4YHH - chains A and T of the 21 polymer chains in the assembly; structure by X-ray diffraction, 3.42 A resolution.

== Chain A ==
Molecule: 16S ribosomal RNA
Source organism: Thermus thermophilus HB8
Sequence (1507 nucleotides; numbered 3 to 1532 plus 19 insertion-coded residues; 42 numbers in that range are skipped by the numbering (no residue carries them; nothing is unmodelled there); the number before each row is that of its first residue; a row labelled like 190A-190L holds insertion residues (190A, then the next letters in order)):
     3 GUUGGAGAGU UUGAUCCUGG CUCAGGGUGA ACGCUGGCGG CGUGCCUAAG ACAUGCAAGU
    63 CGUGCGGG
    73 CCGCGGGGUU UU
    88 ACUCCG
    95 UGGUC
   101 AGCGGCGGAC GGGUGAGUAA CGCGUGGGU
  129A G
   130 ACCUACCCGG AAGAGGGGGA CAACCCGGGG AAACUCGGGC UAAUCCCCCA UGUGGACCCG
   190 C
190A-190L CCCUUGGGGUGU
   191 GUCCAAAGGG CUUU
   216 GCCCGCUUCC GGAUGGGCCC GCGUCCCAUC AGCUAGUUGG UGGGGUAAUG GCCCACCAAG
   276 GCGACGACGG GUAGCCGGUC UGAGAGGAUG GCCGGCCACA GGGGCACUGA GACACGGGCC
   336 CCACUCCUAC GGGAGGCAGC AGUUAGGAAU CUUCCGCAAU GGGCGCAAGC CUGACGGAGC
   396 GACGCCGCUU GGAGGAAGAA GCCCUUCGGG GUGUAAACUC CUGAA
   442 CCCGGGACGA AACCCCCGAC GA
   474 GGGGACUGAC GGUACCGGG
   494 GUAAUAGCGC CGGCCAACUC CGUGCCAGCA GCCGCGGUAA UACGGAGGGC GCGAGCGUUA
   554 CCCGGAUUCA CUGGGCGUAA AGGGCGUGUA GGCGGCCUGG GGCGUCCCAU GUGAAAGACC
   614 ACGGCUCAAC CGUGGGGGAG CGUGGGAUAC GCUCAGGCUA GACGGUGGGA GAGGGUGGUG
   674 GAAUUCCCGG AGUAGCGGUG AAAUGCGCAG AUACCGGGAG GAACGCCGAU GGCGAAGGCA
   734 GCCACCUGGU CCACCCGUGA CGCUGAGGCG CGAAAGCGUG GGGAGCAAAC CGGAUUAGAU
   794 ACCCGGGUAG UCCACGCCCU AAACGAUGCG CGCUAGGUCU CUGGGUCU
   848 CCUGGGGGCC GAAGCUAACG CGUUAAGCGC GCCGCCUGGG GAGUACGGCC GCAAGGCUGA
   908 AACUCAAAGG AAUUGACGGG GGCCCGCACA AGCGGUGGAG CAUGUGGUUU AAUUCGAAGC
   968 AACGCGAAGA ACCUUACCAG GCCUUGACAU GCUAGG
 1003A G
  1004 AACCCGGGUG AAAGCCUGGG GUGCCCC
1030A-1030D GCGA
  1031 GGGGAGCCCU AGCACAGGUG CUGCAUGGCC GUCGUCAGCU CGUGCCGUGA GGUGUUGGGU
  1091 UAAGUCCCGC AACGAGCGCA ACCCCCGCCG UUAGUUGCCA GCGGUUCGGC CGGGCACUCU
  1151 AACGGGACUG CCCGCGAAA
  1171 GCGGGAGGAA GGAGGGGACG ACGUCUGGUC AGCAUGGCCC UUACGGCCUG GGCGACACAC
  1231 GUGCUACAAU GCCCACUACA AAGCGAUGCC ACCCGGCAAC GGGGAGCUAA UCGCAAAAAG
  1291 GUGGGCCCAG UUCGGAUUGG GGUCUGCAAC CCGACCCCAU GAAGCCGGAA UCGCUAGUAA
  1351 UCGCGGAUCA G
 1361A C
  1362 CAUGCCGCGG UGAAUACGUU CCCGGGCCUU GUACACACCG CCCGUCACGC CAUGGGAGCG
  1422 GGCUCUACCC GAAGUCGCCG GG
  1446 AGCCUACGGG
  1459 CAGGCGCCGA GGGUAGGGCC CGUGACUGGG GCGAAGUCGU AACAAGGUAG CUGUACCGGA
  1519 AGGUGCGGCU GGAU
Bound ions: Mg2+ site 1 near G21 (its only coordinating residue here); Mg2+ site 2 near C48 (its only coordinating residue here); Mg2+ site 3 near A53 (its only coordinating residue here); Mg2+ site 4 near A195 (its only coordinating residue here); Mg2+ site 5 near G289 (its only coordinating residue here); Mg2+ site 6 near G297 (its only coordinating residue here); Mg2+ site 7: G299, G558; Mg2+ site 8: C307, C308; Mg2+ site 9 near A315 (its only coordinating residue here); Mg2+ site 10 near C352 (its only coordinating residue here); Mg2+ site 11: G450, A452; Mg2+ site 12: G506, A509, A510; 36 more Mg2+ sites not listed
Ligand contacts: tigecycline (T1C): U531, A965, G966, U1052, G1053, C1054, A1055, C1195, U1196, G1197, G1198
What the authors report for this chain:
  - binding site for tigecycline: C1054, C1195, G1198
  - Mg2+ coordination: G966, C1054
  - conformationally variable residues: C1054
  - binding site for Mg2+: G966

== Chain T ==
Protein: 30S ribosomal protein S20
Source organism: Thermus thermophilus HB8
UniProtKB: P80380 (RS20_THET8); residue numbers follow UniProt; this construct covers 8-106
Chain sequence (99 residues; numbered 8 to 106; the number before each row is that of its first residue):
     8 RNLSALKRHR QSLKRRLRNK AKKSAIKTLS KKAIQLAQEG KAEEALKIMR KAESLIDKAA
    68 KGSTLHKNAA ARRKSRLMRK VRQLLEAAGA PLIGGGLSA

== Interface between chain A and chain T ==
Contacting residue pairs (108; chain A residue first):
  G61(A) - Ser11(T)  hydrogen bond to the base
  G61(A) - Lys14(T)  base contact
  G102(A) - Leu10(T)  phosphate contact
  G102(A) - Arg17(T)  salt bridge to the phosphate
  C103(A) - Arg17(T)  salt bridge to the phosphate
  G104(A) - Lys14(T)  hydrogen bond to the base
  G104(A) - Gln18(T)  hydrogen bond to the phosphate
  G105(A) - Lys14(T)  base contact
  G105(A) - Arg22(T)  salt bridge to the phosphate
  G107(A) - Ser11(T)  base contact
  G107(A) - Arg15(T)  base contact
  G108(A) - Arg15(T)  base contact
  C131(A) - Asn75(T)  phosphate contact
  C132(A) - His73(T)  hydrogen bond to the phosphate
  C132(A) - Asn75(T)  hydrogen bond to the phosphate
  U133(A) - His73(T)  salt bridge to the phosphate
  C150(A) - Lys21(T)  hydrogen bond to the sugar
  C175(A) - Arg25(T)  sugar contact
  C176(A) - Lys29(T)  phosphate contact
  C177(A) - Lys65(T)  salt bridge to the phosphate
  C177(A) - Lys68(T)  salt bridge to the phosphate
  C178(A) - Lys65(T)  phosphate contact
  G184(A) - Lys74(T)  hydrogen bond to the sugar
  A185(A) - Lys74(T)  sugar contact
  A185(A) - Ala78(T)  sugar contact
  A185(A) - Lys81(T)  hydrogen bond to the base
  C186(A) - Ala78(T)  sugar contact
  C186(A) - Lys81(T)  hydrogen bond to the sugar
  C186(A) - Ser82(T)  hydrogen bond to the phosphate
  C186(A) - Met85(T)  hydrogen bond to the sugar
  C187(A) - Ser82(T)  hydrogen bond to the phosphate
  C187(A) - Met85(T)  sugar contact
  C187(A) - Arg86(T)  phosphate contact
  C187(A) - Arg89(T)  hydrogen bond to the sugar
  C187(A) - Leu104(T)  sugar contact
  C187(A) - Ser105(T)  hydrogen bond to the base
  C188(A) - Arg86(T)  phosphate contact
  C188(A) - Arg89(T)  sugar contact
  C188(A) - Ser105(T)  sugar contact
  C188(A) - Ala106(T)  hydrogen bond to the sugar
  U190L(A) - Ser105(T)  hydrogen bond to the base
  U190L(A) - Ala106(T)  base contact
  G191(A) - Met85(T)  base contact
  G191(A) - Gly101(T)  hydrogen bond to the sugar
  G191(A) - Gly102(T)  hydrogen bond to the sugar
  G191(A) - Gly103(T)  base contact
  G191(A) - Leu104(T)  sugar contact
  G191(A) - Ser105(T)  hydrogen bond to the base
  U192(A) - Arg57(T)  salt bridge to the phosphate
  U192(A) - Glu60(T)  hydrogen bond to the sugar
  U192(A) - Gly102(T)  sugar contact
  U192(A) - Gly103(T)  sugar contact
  C193(A) - Arg57(T)  salt bridge to the phosphate
  C193(A) - Glu60(T)  sugar contact
  C193(A) - Ser61(T)  hydrogen bond to the phosphate
  C193(A) - Asp64(T)  hydrogen bond to the sugar
  C194(A) - Ser61(T)  sugar contact
  C194(A) - Asp64(T)  sugar contact
  C194(A) - Lys65(T)  phosphate contact
  C194(A) - Lys68(T)  sugar contact
  A195(A) - Lys65(T)  phosphate contact
  A195(A) - Lys68(T)  salt bridge to the phosphate
  A196(A) - Lys68(T)  salt bridge to the phosphate
  C224(A) - Lys74(T)  salt bridge to the phosphate
  G259(A) - Arg83(T)  salt bridge to the phosphate
  G259(A) - Lys87(T)  salt bridge to the phosphate
  G260(A) - Arg79(T)  salt bridge to the phosphate
  G260(A) - Arg83(T)  salt bridge to the phosphate
  U261(A) - Lys30(T)  salt bridge to the phosphate
  U261(A) - Arg79(T)  salt bridge to the phosphate
  A262(A) - His73(T)  sugar contact
  A262(A) - Asn75(T)  hydrogen bond to the sugar
  A262(A) - Ala76(T)  phosphate contact
  A262(A) - Arg79(T)  salt bridge to the phosphate
  A263(A) - Asn75(T)  phosphate contact
  A263(A) - Arg79(T)  phosphate contact
  A321(A) - Arg23(T)  sugar contact
  C322(A) - Ser19(T)  base contact
  C322(A) - Arg23(T)  hydrogen bond to the sugar
  U323(A) - Arg15(T)  sugar contact
  U323(A) - Ser19(T)  hydrogen bond to the sugar
  U323(A) - Arg22(T)  phosphate contact
  U323(A) - Arg23(T)  phosphate contact
  U323(A) - Asn26(T)  hydrogen bond to the phosphate
  G324(A) - Arg22(T)  phosphate contact
  G324(A) - Asn26(T)  hydrogen bond to the phosphate
  G324(A) - Ser70(T)  hydrogen bond to the phosphate
  A325(A) - Ser70(T)  phosphate contact
  G331(A) - Asn9(T)  sugar contact
  G332(A) - Asn9(T)  hydrogen bond to the phosphate
  G332(A) - Ala12(T)  phosphate contact
  G332(A) - His16(T)  base contact
  G333(A) - His16(T)  hydrogen bond to the sugar
  U1436(A) - Arg23(T)  salt bridge to the phosphate
  G1438(A) - Lys34(T)  salt bridge to the phosphate
  G1438(A) - Lys38(T)  salt bridge to the phosphate
  C1439(A) - Lys38(T)  salt bridge to the phosphate
  G1441(A) - Thr35(T)  base contact
  G1453(A) - Leu36(T)  sugar contact
  G1453(A) - Lys58(T)  sugar contact
  G1454(A) - Thr35(T)  phosphate contact
  G1454(A) - Lys39(T)  salt bridge to the phosphate
  G1455(A) - Ala28(T)  phosphate contact
  G1455(A) - Ser31(T)  phosphate contact
  G1455(A) - Thr35(T)  hydrogen bond to the phosphate
  C1459(A) - Lys27(T)  phosphate contact
  C1459(A) - Ala28(T)  phosphate contact
  C1459(A) - Ser31(T)  phosphate contact
Interface residues without a listed pair, chain A (58 interface residues in all): U62, A101, C106, C163, G189, G190K, U223, G258, A1460
Interface residues without a listed pair, chain T (57 interface residues in all): Arg8, Leu24, Ala32, Arg80, Gln90

== In short ==
58 residues of chain A face 57 of chain T across their interface; the contacts include 31 hydrogen bonds and
23 salt bridges. Polar contacts include G61(A)-Ser11(T), G104(A)-Lys14(T) and A185(A)-Lys81(T). Bound to chain
A: tigecycline. From the paper: a binding site for tigecycline at C1054(A), C1195(A) and G1198(A); a binding
site for Mg2+ at G966(A).
Chain A is 16S ribosomal RNA and chain T is 30S ribosomal protein S20, both from Thermus thermophilus HB8; the
structure, Crystal structure of the 30S ribosomal subunit from Thermus thermophilus in complex with
tigecycline, was determined by X-ray diffraction.
